PDB entry 1UDR | X-ray diffraction, 1.90 A resolution | chains C and D of the 4 polymer chains in the assembly

Chain C (and D):
Name: Chey protein
Organism: Escherichia coli
Notes: chain D of this document is another copy of the same molecule, construct and numbering; everything in this record applies to it too
UniProt: P06143 (CHEY_ECOLI); residues 3-129 here correspond to UniProt positions 2-128 (UniProt number = residue number - 1)
Amino-acid sequence (129 residues; row label = number of the first residue in the row):
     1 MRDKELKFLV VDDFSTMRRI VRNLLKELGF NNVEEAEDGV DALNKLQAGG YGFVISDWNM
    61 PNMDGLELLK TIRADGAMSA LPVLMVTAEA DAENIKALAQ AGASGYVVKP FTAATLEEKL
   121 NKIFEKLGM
Disordered / not traced: 1-4 (chain D: 1-3)
Sequence notes: engineered mutation Asp91 (Lys90 in P06143), Ala92 (Lys91 in P06143), Lys96 (Ile95 in P06143), Leu98 (Ala97 in P06143)

Interface between chain C and chain D:
Residue-residue contacts - 14 pairs, chain C then chain D:
  Phe14(C) - Lys70(D)
  Phe14(C) - Ala74(D)  hydrophobic
  Thr16(C) - Lys70(D)
  Ile20(C) - Asn62(D)
  Ile20(C) - Glu67(D)
  Asn23(C) - Glu67(D)
  Leu24(C) - Asn62(D)
  Pro110(C) - Val40(D)
  Pro110(C) - Leu43(D)  hydrophobic
  Pro110(C) - Asn44(D)
  Pro110(C) - Met63(D)  hydrophobic
  Phe111(C) - Val40(D)
  Thr112(C) - Asn62(D)
  Ala113(C) - Asn62(D)  hydrogen bond (backbone-side chain)
Interface residues without a listed pair, chain C (10 interface residues in all): Arg19
Interface residues without a listed pair, chain D (9 interface residues in all): Thr71

Overview:
10 residues of chain C and 9 residues of chain D are in contact; the contacts include 1 hydrogen bond. Its one
hydrogen-bonded contact is Ala113(C)-Asn62(D).
Chain C and chain D are both Chey protein (Escherichia coli); the structure, Chey mutant with lys 91 replaced
by asp, lys 92 replaced by ala, ile 96 replaced ..., was determined by X-ray diffraction, deposited together
with 1E6K, 1E6L and 1E6M.
